PDB entry 7K01 | electron microscopy, 3.90 A resolution | chains 0 and 6 of the 7 polymer chains in the assembly

== Chain 0 ==
Protein: DNA repair helicase RAD3
From: Saccharomyces cerevisiae (strain ATCC 204508 / S288c)
Notes: EC 3.6.4.12
UniProtKB: P06839 (RAD3_YEAST); numbering as in UniProt (aligned over 1-778)
Sequence (778 residues; numbered 1 to 778; the number before each row is that of its first residue):
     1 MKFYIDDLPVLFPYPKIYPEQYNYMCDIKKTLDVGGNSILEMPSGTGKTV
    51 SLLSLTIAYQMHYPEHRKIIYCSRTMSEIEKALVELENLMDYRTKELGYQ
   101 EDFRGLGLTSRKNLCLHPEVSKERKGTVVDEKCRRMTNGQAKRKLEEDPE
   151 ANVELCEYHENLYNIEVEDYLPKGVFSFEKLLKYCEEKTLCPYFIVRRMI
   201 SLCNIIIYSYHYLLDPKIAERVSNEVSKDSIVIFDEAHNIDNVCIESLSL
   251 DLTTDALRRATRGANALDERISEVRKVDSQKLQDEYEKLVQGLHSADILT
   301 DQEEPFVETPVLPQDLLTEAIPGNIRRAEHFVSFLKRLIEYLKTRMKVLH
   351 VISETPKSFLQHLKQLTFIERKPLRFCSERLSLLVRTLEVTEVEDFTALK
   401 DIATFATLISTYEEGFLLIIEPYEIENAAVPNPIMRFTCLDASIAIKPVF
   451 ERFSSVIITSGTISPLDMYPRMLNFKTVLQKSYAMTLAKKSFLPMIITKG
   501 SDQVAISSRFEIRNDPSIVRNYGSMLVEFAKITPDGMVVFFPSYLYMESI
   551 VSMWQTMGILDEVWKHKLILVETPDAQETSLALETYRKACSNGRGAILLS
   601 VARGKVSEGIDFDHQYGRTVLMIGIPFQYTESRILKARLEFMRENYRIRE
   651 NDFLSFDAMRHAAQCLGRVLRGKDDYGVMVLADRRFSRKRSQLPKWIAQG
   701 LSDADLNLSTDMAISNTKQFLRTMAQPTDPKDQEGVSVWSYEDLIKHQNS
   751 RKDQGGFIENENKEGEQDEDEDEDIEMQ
Not modelled in the structure: 755-778
Metal / ion sites: 4Fe-4S cluster Fe: Cys115, Cys133, Cys156
Residues lining bound ligands: 4Fe-4S cluster (SF4): Cys115, Leu116, His117, Val120, Cys133, Thr137, Cys156, Tyr158, Cys191, Tyr193, Phe194
Swiss-Prot annotation at these positions:
  - motif: Asp235 to His238 (DEAH box)
  - binding site (ATP): Met42 to Thr49
  - binding site ([4Fe-4S] cluster): Cys115, Cys133, Cys156, Cys191

== Chain 6 ==
Protein: General transcription and DNA repair factor IIH subunit SSL1
From: Saccharomyces cerevisiae (strain ATCC 204508 / S288c)
UniProtKB: Q04673 (SSL1_YEAST); residue numbers follow UniProt; this construct covers 1-461
Sequence (461 residues; row label = number of the first residue in the row):
     1 MAPVVISESEEDEDRVAITRRTKRQVHFDGEGDDRVDQQQQQHSSSHRDR
    51 DKHVQRKKKKRLSNRNLQGSNGGYAWEDEIKRSWDLVKVDDEGDMASLVA
   101 SIVEARKKRTAKKNITPYQRGIIRSLILTLDCSEAMLEKDLRPNRHAMII
   151 QYAIDFVHEFFDQNPISQMGIIIMRNGLAQLVSQVSGNPQDHIDALKSIR
   201 KQEPKGNPSLQNALEMARGLLLPVPAHCTREVLIVFGSLSTTDPGDIHQT
   251 IDSLVSEKIRVKVLGLSAQVAICKELCKATNYGDESFYKILLDETHLKEL
   301 FNEAVTPLPVNKINKGFTLVKMGFPTRIFEDTPTFCSCHSKLVYGGYFCP
   351 NCHSKVCSLPTVCPCCDLMLILSTHLARSYHHLMPLKTFAEVPTTEKFRS
   401 EDCFSCQSRFPILKNHKNGKLLTSSRYRCEDCKQEFCVDCDVFIHEILHN
   451 CPGCESKPVIT
Not modelled in the structure: 1-106, 458-461
Metal / ion sites: Zn2+ site 1: Cys336, Cys338, His339, Cys357; Zn2+ site 2: Cys349, Cys352, Cys363, Cys366; Zn2+ site 3: Cys403, Cys406, Cys437, Cys440; Zn2+ site 4: Cys429, Cys432, Cys451, Cys454
Swiss-Prot annotation at these positions:
  - zinc finger: Cys349 to Cys366 (C4-type)

== How chain 0 and chain 6 interact ==
Pairs across the interface - 18 pairs, chain 0 then chain 6:
  Pro534(0) - Leu239(6)  hydrophobic
  Pro534(0) - Gln269(6)
  Asp535(0) - Ala271(6)
  His566(0) - Ser240(6)
  Asn592(0) - Asp243(6)
  Asn592(0) - Ile272(6)
  Gly593(0) - Thr241(6)
  Gly593(0) - Ile272(6)
  Arg594(0) - Thr241(6)
  Arg594(0) - Thr242(6)
  Gln615(0) - Ala271(6)
  Tyr676(0) - Gln269(6)
  Lys718(0) - Ser267(6)
  Arg722(0) - Ser267(6)
  Arg722(0) - Leu292(6)  hydrogen bond (side chain-backbone)
  Ala725(0) - Ile290(6)  hydrophobic
  Gln726(0) - Ile290(6)  hydrogen bond (side chain-backbone)
  Gln726(0) - Leu292(6)
Also at the interface, not in a pair above, chain 0 (15 interface residues in all): Ile532, Lys565, Ser591
Also at the interface, not in a pair above, chain 6 (19 interface residues in all): Glu134, Asn207, Ile247, His248, Ala268, Val270, Asp293, His296

== In short ==
15 residues of chain 0 and 19 residues of chain 6 are in contact, with 2 hydrogen bonds. Among the polar pairs
are Arg722(0)-Leu292(6) and Gln726(0)-Ile290(6). Bound to chain 0: 4Fe-4S cluster.
Here chain 0 is DNA repair helicase RAD3 and chain 6 is General transcription and DNA repair factor IIH
subunit SSL1, both from Saccharomyces cerevisiae (strain ATCC 204508 / S288c). Entry 7K01 (Structure of TFIIH
in TFIIH/Rad4-Rad23-Rad33 DNA opening complex) was determined by electron microscopy, deposited together with
7K04 and 7M2U.
